5HUJ - chains A and B; structure by X-ray diffraction, 2.10 A resolution.

# Chain A (and B)
Protein: NH(3)-dependent NAD(+) synthetase
From: Streptococcus pyogenes serotype M49 (strain NZ131)
Notes: EC 6.3.1.5; chain B of this document is another copy of the same molecule, construct and numbering; everything in this record applies to it too
UniProtKB: A0A0H3BZ89 (A0A0H3BZ89_STRPZ); residue numbers follow UniProt; this construct covers 1-282
Sequence (307 residues; row label = number of the first residue in the row; numbers below 1 keep their minus sign (Met-24 is residue -24)):
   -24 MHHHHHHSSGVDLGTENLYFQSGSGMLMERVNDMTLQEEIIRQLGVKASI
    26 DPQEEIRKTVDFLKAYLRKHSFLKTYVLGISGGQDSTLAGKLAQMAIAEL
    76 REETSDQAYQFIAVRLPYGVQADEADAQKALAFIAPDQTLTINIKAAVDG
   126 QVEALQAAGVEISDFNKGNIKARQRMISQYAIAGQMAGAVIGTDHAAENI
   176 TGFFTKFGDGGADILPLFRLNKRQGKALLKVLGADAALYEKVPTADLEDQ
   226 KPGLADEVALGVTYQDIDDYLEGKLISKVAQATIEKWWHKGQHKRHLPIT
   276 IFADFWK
Disordered / not traced: -24 to 8, 97, 216-228
Sequence notes: initiating methionine (-24); expression tag (-23 to 0)

# Interface between chain A and chain B
Contacting residue pairs (110; chain A residue first):
  Gly20(A) - Phe277(B)
  Lys33(A) - Ile276(B)
  Phe37(A) - Ile274(B)  hydrophobic
  Phe37(A) - Thr275(B)
  Phe37(A) - Ile276(B)
  Phe37(A) - Trp281(B)  hydrophobic
  Ala40(A) - Trp281(B)
  Tyr41(A) - Ile274(B)  hydrophobic
  Tyr41(A) - Trp281(B)  hydrophobic
  Lys44(A) - Trp281(B)
  Lys44(A) - Lys282(B)  hydrogen bond (side chain-backbone)
  Leu115(A) - Ala133(B)
  Leu115(A) - Val135(B)  hydrophobic
  Thr116(A) - Ala133(B)
  Ile117(A) - Gln126(B)
  Ile117(A) - Ala129(B)  hydrophobic
  Ile117(A) - Leu130(B)  hydrophobic
  Ile117(A) - Ala133(B)  hydrophobic
  Asn118(A) - Ala129(B)
  Ala121(A) - Gly125(B)
  Ala122(A) - Ala122(B)
  Ala122(A) - Gly125(B)
  Ala122(A) - Gln126(B)
  Gly125(A) - Ala121(B)
  Gly125(A) - Ala122(B)
  Gln126(A) - Ile117(B)
  Gln126(A) - Ala122(B)
  Gln126(A) - Gln149(B)  hydrogen bond
  Gln126(A) - Ile152(B)
  Gln126(A) - Ser153(B)  hydrogen bond
  Ala129(A) - Ile117(B)  hydrophobic
  Ala129(A) - Asn118(B)
  Leu130(A) - Ile117(B)  hydrophobic
  Leu130(A) - Ala156(B)  hydrophobic
  Leu130(A) - Ile157(B)  hydrophobic
  Ala133(A) - Leu115(B)
  Ala133(A) - Thr116(B)
  Ala133(A) - Ile117(B)  hydrophobic
  Val135(A) - Leu115(B)  hydrophobic
  Val135(A) - Gln160(B)
  Glu136(A) - Gln160(B)
  Asn141(A) - Ala156(B)  hydrogen bond (side chain-backbone)
  Asn141(A) - Gly159(B)
  Asn141(A) - Gln160(B)
  Ile145(A) - Ala156(B)  hydrophobic
  Arg148(A) - Met151(B)
  Arg148(A) - Ile152(B)
  Arg148(A) - Tyr155(B)
  Gln149(A) - Gln126(B)  hydrogen bond
  Gln149(A) - Gln149(B)  hydrogen bond
  Gln149(A) - Ile152(B)
  Met151(A) - Arg148(B)
  Met151(A) - Met151(B)  hydrophobic
  Met151(A) - Phe182(B)
  Ile152(A) - Gln126(B)
  Ile152(A) - Arg148(B)
  Ile152(A) - Gln149(B)
  Ile152(A) - Ile152(B)  hydrophobic
  Ser153(A) - Gln126(B)  hydrogen bond
  Tyr155(A) - Arg148(B)
  Tyr155(A) - Phe182(B)
  Ala156(A) - Leu130(B)  hydrophobic
  Ala156(A) - Asn141(B)  hydrogen bond (backbone-side chain)
  Ile157(A) - Leu130(B)  hydrophobic
  Gln160(A) - Glu136(B)
  Gln160(A) - Asn141(B)
  Lys181(A) - Asp188(B)  salt bridge
  Phe182(A) - Met151(B)
  Phe182(A) - Tyr155(B)
  Phe182(A) - Phe182(B)  hydrophobic
  Phe182(A) - Gly186(B)
  Phe182(A) - Ala187(B)
  Gly186(A) - Phe182(B)
  Ala187(A) - Phe182(B)
  Ala187(A) - Pro273(B)
  Asp188(A) - Lys181(B)  salt bridge
  Asp188(A) - Pro273(B)
  Asp188(A) - Ile274(B)  hydrogen bond (backbone-backbone)
  Ile189(A) - Ile274(B)
  Leu190(A) - Pro273(B)  hydrophobic
  Leu190(A) - Ile274(B)  hydrogen bond (backbone-backbone)
  Phe193(A) - Thr275(B)
  Arg194(A) - Ile276(B)
  Arg194(A) - Phe277(B)
  Arg270(A) - Leu272(B)
  His271(A) - Leu272(B)
  Leu272(A) - Arg270(B)
  Leu272(A) - His271(B)
  Leu272(A) - Leu272(B)  hydrophobic
  Pro273(A) - Gly185(B)
  Pro273(A) - Ala187(B)
  Pro273(A) - Asp188(B)
  Pro273(A) - Leu190(B)  hydrophobic
  Ile274(A) - Phe37(B)
  Ile274(A) - Tyr41(B)  hydrophobic
  Ile274(A) - Asp188(B)  hydrogen bond (backbone-backbone)
  Ile274(A) - Ile189(B)
  Ile274(A) - Leu190(B)  hydrogen bond (backbone-backbone)
  Thr275(A) - Phe37(B)
  Thr275(A) - Phe193(B)
  Ile276(A) - Lys33(B)
  Ile276(A) - Phe37(B)
  Ile276(A) - Arg194(B)
  Phe277(A) - Gly20(B)
  Phe277(A) - Arg194(B)
  Trp281(A) - Phe37(B)  hydrophobic
  Trp281(A) - Ala40(B)
  Trp281(A) - Tyr41(B)  hydrophobic
  Trp281(A) - Lys44(B)
  Lys282(A) - Lys44(B)  hydrogen bond (backbone-side chain)
Interface residues without a listed pair, chain A (55 interface residues in all): Leu19, Thr34, His45, Ile137, Gly159, Gly185
Interface residues without a listed pair, chain B (55 interface residues in all): Leu19, Thr34, His45, Ile137, Ile145

# In short
The chain A/chain B interface involves 55 residues from each chain; the contacts include 13 hydrogen bonds and
2 salt bridges. Polar pairs include Lys181(A)-Asp188(B), Lys44(A)-Lys282(B) and Gln126(A)-Gln149(B).
Chain A and chain B are both NH(3)-dependent NAD(+) synthetase (Streptococcus pyogenes serotype M49 (strain
NZ131)); the structure, Crystal Structure of NadE from Streptococcus pyogenes, was determined by X-ray
diffraction together with 5HUH, 5HUL, 5HUO and 5HUP from the same study.
